PDB entry 1M19 | X-ray diffraction, 2.30 A resolution | chains I and D of the 10 polymer chains in the assembly

Chain I:
Molecule: Palindromic 146 Base Pair DNA Fragment
Sequence (146 nucleotides; each row starts with the number of its first residue):
     1 ATCAATATCC ACCTGCAGAT TCTACCAAAA GTGTATTTGG AAACTGCTCC ATCAAAAGGC
    61 ATGTTCAGCG GAATTCCGCT GAACATGCCT TTTGATGGAG CAGTTTCCAA ATACACTTTT
   121 GGTAGAATCT GCAGGTGGAT ATTGAT
Ligand contacts:
  - gamma-amino-butanoic acid / beta-alanine / 3-amino-(dimethylpropylamine) / IMT / 4-amino-(1-methylpyrrole)-2-carboxylic acid, molecule 1: DG31, DT32, DG33, DT34, DA35, DT36
  - gamma-amino-butanoic acid / beta-alanine / 3-amino-(dimethylpropylamine) / IMT / 4-amino-(1-methylpyrrole)-2-carboxylic acid, molecule 2: DG40, DA41, DA42, DA43, DC44, DT45, DG46, DC47, DT48
  - gamma-amino-butanoic acid / beta-alanine / 3-amino-(dimethylpropylamine) / IMT / 4-amino-(1-methylpyrrole)-2-carboxylic acid, molecule 3: DC69, DG70, DG71, DA72, DA73, DT74, DT75, DC76
  - gamma-amino-butanoic acid / beta-alanine / 3-amino-(dimethylpropylamine) / IMT / 4-amino-(1-methylpyrrole)-2-carboxylic acid, molecule 4: DC101, DA102, DG103, DT104, DT105, DT106, DC107, DC108
  - gamma-amino-butanoic acid / beta-alanine / 3-amino-(dimethylpropylamine) / IMT / 4-amino-(1-methylpyrrole)-2-carboxylic acid, molecule 5: DA111, DT112, DA113, DC114, DA115, DC116, DT117, DT118, DT119

Chain D:
Molecule: Histone H2B
Organism: Xenopus laevis
UniProt: A0A8J0U496 (A0A8J0U496_XENLA); residues 1198-1322 here correspond to UniProt positions 2-126 (UniProt number = residue number - 1196)
Chain sequence (125 residues; numbered 1198 to 1322; the number before each row is that of its first residue):
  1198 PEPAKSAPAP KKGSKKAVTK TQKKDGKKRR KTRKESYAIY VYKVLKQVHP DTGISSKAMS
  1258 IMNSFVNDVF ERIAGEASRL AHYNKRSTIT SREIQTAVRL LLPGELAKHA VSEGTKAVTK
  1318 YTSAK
Not modelled in the structure: 1198-1228

Chain I / chain D interface:
Residue-residue contacts - 15 pairs, chain I then chain D:
  DA19(I) - Ser1252(D)  phosphate contact
  DA19(I) - Ser1253(D)  hydrogen bond to the phosphate
  DT20(I) - Tyr1239(D)  hydrogen bond to the phosphate
  DT20(I) - Gly1250(D)  phosphate contact
  DT20(I) - Ile1251(D)  hydrogen bond to the phosphate
  DA28(I) - Arg1230(D)  sugar contact
  DA29(I) - Glu1232(D)  phosphate contact
  DG31(I) - Lys1322(D)  salt bridge to the phosphate
  DT38(I) - Ser1284(D)  sugar contact
  DT38(I) - Thr1285(D)  hydrogen bond to the phosphate
  DG39(I) - Arg1283(D)  phosphate contact
  DG39(I) - Ser1284(D)  hydrogen bond to the phosphate
  DG39(I) - Thr1285(D)  hydrogen bond to the phosphate
  DG40(I) - Arg1283(D)  salt bridge to the phosphate
  DG103(I) - Thr1229(D)  sugar contact
Other interface residues (no listed pair), chain I (11 interface residues in all): DT21, DA27
Other interface residues (no listed pair), chain D (13 interface residues in all): Lys1282

In short:
The interface between chain I and chain D involves 11 residues on one side and 13 on the other; the contacts
include 6 hydrogen bonds and 2 salt bridges. Among the polar pairs are DA19(I)-Ser1253(D), DT20(I)-Tyr1239(D)
and DT20(I)-Ile1251(D).
Here chain I is Palindromic 146 Base Pair DNA Fragment and chain D is Histone H2B (Xenopus laevis). Entry 1M19
(Ligand binding alters the structure and dynamics of nucleosomal DNA) was determined by X-ray diffraction
(same publication as 1M18 and 1M1A).
